7RU0 - chains C and D of the 4 polymer chains in the assembly; structure by electron microscopy, 4.30 A resolution (low resolution: residue-level contacts below are approximate; hydrogen-bond / salt-bridge calls are withheld).

Chain C (and D):
Molecule: SthK
Source organism: Spirochaeta thermophila
Notes: engineered mutation(s): R120A; chain D of this document is another copy of the same molecule, construct and numbering; everything in this record applies to it too
Amino-acid sequence (456 residues; row label = number of the first residue in the row; numbers below 1 keep their minus sign (Met-18 is residue -18)):
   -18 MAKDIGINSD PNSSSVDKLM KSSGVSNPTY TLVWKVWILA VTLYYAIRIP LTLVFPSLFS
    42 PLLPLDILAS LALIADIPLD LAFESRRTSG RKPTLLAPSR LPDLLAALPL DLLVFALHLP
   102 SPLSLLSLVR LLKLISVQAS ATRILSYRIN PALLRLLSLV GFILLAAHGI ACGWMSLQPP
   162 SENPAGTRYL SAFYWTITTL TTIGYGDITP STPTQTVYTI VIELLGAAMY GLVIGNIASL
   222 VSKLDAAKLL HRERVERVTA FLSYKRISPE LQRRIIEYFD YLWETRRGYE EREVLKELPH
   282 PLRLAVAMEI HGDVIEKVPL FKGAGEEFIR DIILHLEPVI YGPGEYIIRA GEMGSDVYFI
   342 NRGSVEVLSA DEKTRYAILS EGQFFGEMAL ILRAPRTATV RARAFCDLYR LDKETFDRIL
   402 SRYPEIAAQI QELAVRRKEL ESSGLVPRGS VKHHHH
Unresolved in the structure: -18 to 9, 63-80, 126-131, 418-437
Residues lining bound ligands: adenosine-3',5'-cyclic-monophosphate (CMP): Val348, Tyr357, Ala358, Leu360, Phe365, Phe366, Gly367, Glu368, Met369, Arg377, Thr378, Ala379

How chain C and chain D interact:
Residue-residue contacts (44; chain C residue first):
  Leu171(C) - Val198(D)
  Phe174(C) - Ile201(D)
  Tyr175(C) - Pro191(D)
  Tyr175(C) - Thr200(D)
  Tyr175(C) - Ile201(D)
  Ile178(C) - Ile201(D)
  Ile178(C) - Glu204(D)
  Ile178(C) - Leu205(D)
  Thr179(C) - Glu204(D)
  Thr182(C) - Ala208(D)
  Ile184(C) - Thr183(D)
  Ile184(C) - Ile184(D)
  Ile184(C) - Gly185(D)
  Ile184(C) - Glu204(D)
  Gly185(C) - Gly185(D)
  Tyr186(C) - Thr180(D)
  Tyr186(C) - Gly185(D)
  Tyr186(C) - Tyr186(D)
  Tyr211(C) - Tyr211(D)
  Ile215(C) - Gly212(D)
  Ala219(C) - Gly216(D)
  Val222(C) - Leu213(D)
  Ser223(C) - Ser220(D)
  Arg233(C) - Leu135(D)
  Arg238(C) - Tyr270(D)
  Arg238(C) - Val275(D)
  Val239(C) - Glu278(D)
  Phe242(C) - Tyr270(D)
  Tyr245(C) - Thr266(D)
  Tyr245(C) - Arg267(D)
  Tyr245(C) - Arg268(D)
  Lys246(C) - Arg267(D)
  Ile248(C) - Ile291(D)
  Ser249(C) - Glu290(D)
  Leu252(C) - Ala286(D)
  Leu252(C) - Glu290(D)
  Ile256(C) - Leu283(D)
  Ile256(C) - Val287(D)
  Tyr259(C) - Pro280(D)
  Tyr322(C) - Pro282(D)
  Arg330(C) - Glu308(D)
  Arg330(C) - Arg311(D)
  Arg330(C) - Arg403(D)
  Arg330(C) - Tyr404(D)
Also at the interface, not in a pair above, chain C (33 interface residues in all): Leu145, Thr183, Phe260, Glu326, Glu333, Met334
Also at the interface, not in a pair above, chain D (42 interface residues in all): Arg136, Trp176, Gly187, Thr190, Thr197, Leu279, Arg399

In short:
33 residues of chain C face 42 of chain D across their interface. Bound to chain C:
adenosine-3',5'-cyclic-monophosphate.
Both chains are SthK (Spirochaeta thermophila). Entry 7RU0 (SthK R120A Open State 1) was determined by
electron microscopy, deposited together with 7RSH, 7RTF, 7RTJ, 7RYR and 7RYS.
